Entry 5UHQ (X-ray diffraction, 2.78 A resolution); this record covers chains A and B.

== Chain A (and B) ==
Name: Sugar transporter SemiSWEET
From: Leptospira biflexa serovar Patoc (strain Patoc 1 / ATCC 23582 / Paris)
Notes: chain B of this document is another copy of the same molecule, construct and numbering; everything in this record applies to it too
UniProt: B0SR19 (SWEET_LEPBP); residues 1-85 here = UniProt positions 1-85
Sequence (93 residues; row label = number of the first residue in the row):
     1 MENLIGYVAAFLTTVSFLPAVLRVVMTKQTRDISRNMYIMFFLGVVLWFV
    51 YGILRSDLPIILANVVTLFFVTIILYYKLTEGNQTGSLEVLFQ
Differences from the reference sequence: conflict A20 (Gln in B0SR19); expression tag (86-93)
Curated features (UniProtKB/Swiss-Prot):
  - mutagenesis: W48 (W48A: Impairs glucose transport), N64 (N64A: Impairs glucose transport)
What the authors report for this chain:
  - self-association interface (contacts with another copy of this molecule): Y51, I60
  - conformationally variable residues (helix shift, side-chain flip): F17, P19, M37, Y38, F41, I60 (from molecular simulation)
  - contacts within the chain: T13-F17 (backbone contact), T14-L18 (backbone contact) (from molecular simulation)
  - self-association interface (contacts with another copy of this molecule); pairs are residue here / residue on that copy: R55-D57 (salt bridge) (from molecular simulation)

== How chain A and chain B interact ==
Residue-residue contacts (55):
  G6(A) - P59(B)
  Y7(A) - L58(B)
  Y7(A) - P59(B)  hydrophobic
  Y7(A) - L62(B)  hydrophobic
  A10(A) - P59(B)
  A10(A) - A63(B)  hydrophobic
  T14(A) - A63(B)
  T14(A) - V66(B)
  T14(A) - T67(B)
  T14(A) - F70(B)
  F17(A) - F70(B)  hydrophobic
  A20(A) - I74(B)  hydrophobic
  V21(A) - F70(B)
  V21(A) - I74(B)  hydrophobic
  V24(A) - I74(B)
  V24(A) - Y77(B)
  V24(A) - L79(B)
  V25(A) - I73(B)  hydrophobic
  V25(A) - Y77(B)  hydrophobic
  T27(A) - T80(B)
  K28(A) - L79(B)
  R31(A) - T80(B)  hydrogen bond (side chain-backbone)
  R31(A) - E81(B)  salt bridge
  P59(A) - N3(B)
  P59(A) - G6(B)
  P59(A) - Y7(B)  hydrophobic
  P59(A) - A10(B)
  L62(A) - Y7(B)  hydrophobic
  A63(A) - A10(B)  hydrophobic
  A63(A) - T14(B)
  V66(A) - T14(B)
  T67(A) - T14(B)
  F70(A) - T14(B)
  F70(A) - L18(B)  hydrophobic
  F70(A) - V21(B)  hydrophobic
  I73(A) - V25(B)  hydrophobic
  Y77(A) - V25(B)
  K78(A) - V24(B)
  T80(A) - K28(B)
  E81(A) - R31(B)  salt bridge
  N83(A) - Y77(B)
  N83(A) - K78(B)
  N83(A) - L79(B)  hydrogen bond (backbone-backbone)
  Q84(A) - R31(B)  hydrogen bond (backbone-side chain)
  Q84(A) - L75(B)
  Q84(A) - Y76(B)  hydrogen bond (side chain-backbone)
  T85(A) - R31(B)
  T85(A) - I74(B)  hydrogen bond (side chain-backbone)
  T85(A) - L75(B)
  G86(A) - R31(B)
  G86(A) - S34(B)
  G86(A) - L75(B)  hydrogen bond (backbone-backbone)
  S87(A) - S34(B)
  S87(A) - L75(B)
  L88(A) - L75(B)
Interface residues without a listed pair, chain A (34 interface residues in all): L18, M26, L58, I74, G82
Interface residues without a listed pair, chain B (29 interface residues in all): V71

== Summary ==
34 residues of chain A and 29 residues of chain B are in contact; the contacts include 6 hydrogen bonds and 2
salt bridges. Polar pairs include R31(A)-E81(B), R31(A)-T80(B) and Q84(A)-R31(B). From the paper:
conformational variability at F17(A), P19(A) and M37(A) among others; a self-association interface involving
Y51(A), I60(A) and R55(A).
Chain A and chain B are both Sugar transporter SemiSWEET (Leptospira biflexa serovar Patoc (strain Patoc 1 /
ATCC 23582 / Paris)); the structure, Structure of a SemiSWEET Q20A mutant, was determined by X-ray
diffraction.
